6H25 - chains A and J of the 12 polymer chains in the assembly; structure by electron microscopy, 3.80 A resolution.

[Chain A]
Protein: Exosome complex component RRP45
From: Homo sapiens
UniProt: Q06265 (EXOS9_HUMAN); residues 1-439 here = UniProt positions 1-439
Sequence (443 residues; each row starts with the number of its first residue; numbers below 1 keep their minus sign (Gly-3 is residue -3)):
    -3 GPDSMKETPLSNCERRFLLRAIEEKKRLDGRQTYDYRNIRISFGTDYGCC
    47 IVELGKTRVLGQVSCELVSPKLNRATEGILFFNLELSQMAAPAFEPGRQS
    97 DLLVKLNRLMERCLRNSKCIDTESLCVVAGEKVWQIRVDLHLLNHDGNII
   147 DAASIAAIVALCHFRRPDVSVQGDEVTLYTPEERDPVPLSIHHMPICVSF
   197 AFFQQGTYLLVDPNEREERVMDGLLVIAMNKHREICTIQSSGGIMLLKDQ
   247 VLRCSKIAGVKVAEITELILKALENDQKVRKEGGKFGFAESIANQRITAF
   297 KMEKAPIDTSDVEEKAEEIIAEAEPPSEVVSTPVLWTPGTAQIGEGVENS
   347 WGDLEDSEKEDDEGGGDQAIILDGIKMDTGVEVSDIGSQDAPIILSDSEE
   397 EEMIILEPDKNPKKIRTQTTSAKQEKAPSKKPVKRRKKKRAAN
Not modelled in the structure: -3 to 1, 289-439
Construct notes: expression tag (-3 to 0)
Curated features (UniProtKB/Swiss-Prot):
  - modified residue: Ser65 (Phosphoserine), Lys297 (N6-acetyllysine), Ser306 (Phosphoserine), Ser346 (Phosphoserine), Ser392 (Phosphoserine), Ser394 (Phosphoserine)
  - cross-link (Glycyl lysine isopeptide (Lys-Gly)): Lys297 (interchain with G-Cter in SUMO1), Lys419 (interchain with G-Cter in SUMO2)
  - natural variant: Leu14 (L14P: In PCH1D), Arg161 to Asn439 (deletion: In PCH1D)
  - mutagenesis: Pro388 to Leu391 (Abolishes interaction with SETX), Ile390 to Leu391 (Abolishes interaction with SETX), Glu395 to Glu398 (Abolishes interaction with SETX)
Reported in the primary citation:
  - conformationally variable residues: Gly280 to Ser287

[Chain J]
Protein: Exosome complex exonuclease RRP44
From: Homo sapiens
Notes: EC 3.1.13.-, 3.1.26.-
UniProt: Q9Y2L1 (RRP44_HUMAN); residue numbers follow UniProt; this construct covers 1-958
Sequence (962 residues; numbered -3 to 958; the number before each row is that of its first residue; numbers below 1 keep their minus sign (Gly-3 is residue -3)):
    -3 GPDSMLKSKTFLKKTRAGGVMKIVREHYLRDDIGCGAPGCAACGGAHEGP
    47 ALEPQPQDPASSVCPQPHYLLPDTNVLLHQIDVLEDPAIRNVIVLQTVLQ
    97 EVRNRSAPVYKRIRDVTNNQEKHFYTFTNEHHRETYVEQEQGENANDRNN
   147 RAIRVAAKWYNEHLKKMSADNQLQVIFITNDRRNKEKAIEEGIPAFTCEE
   197 YVKSLTANPELIDRLACLSEEGNEIESGKIIFSEHLPLSKLQQGIKSGTY
   247 LQGTFRASRENYLEATVWIHGDNEENKEIILQGLKHLNRAVHEDIVAVEL
   297 LPKSQWVAPSSVVLHDEGQNEEDVEKEEETERMLKTAVSEKMLKPTGRVV
   347 GIIKRNWRPYCGMLSKSDIKESRRHLFTPADKRIPRIRIETRQASTLEGR
   397 RIIVAIDGWPRNSRYPNGHFVRNLGDVGEKETETEVLLLEHDVPHQPFSQ
   447 AVLSFLPKMPWSITEKDMKNREDLRHLCICSVDPPGCTDINDALHCRELE
   497 NGNLEVGVHIADVSHFIRPGNALDQESARRGTTVYLCEKRIDMVPELLSS
   547 NLCSLKCDVDRLAFSCIWEMNHNAEILKTKFTKSVINSKASLTYAEAQLR
   597 IDSANMNDDITTSLRGLNKLAKILKKRRIEKGALTLSSPEVRFHMDSETH
   647 DPIDLQTKELRETNSMVEEFMLLANISVAKKIHEEFSEHALLRKHPAPPP
   697 SNYEILVKAARSRNLEIKTDTAKSLAESLDQAESPTFPYLNTLLRILATR
   747 CMMQAVYFCSGMDNDFHHYGLASPIYTHFTSPIRRYADVIVHRLLAVAIG
   797 ADCTYPELTDKHKLADICKNLNFRHKMAQYAQRASVAFHTQLFFKSKGIV
   847 SEEAYILFVRKNAIVVLIPKYGLEGTVFFEEKDKPNPQLIYDDEIPSLKI
   897 EDTVFHVFDKVKVKIMLDSSNLQHQKIRMSLVEPQIPGISIPTDTSNMDL
   947 NGPKKKKMKLGK
Not modelled in the structure: -3 to 0, 211-227, 267-272, 303-340, 930-958
Construct notes: expression tag (-3 to 0); engineered mutation Asn146 (Asp in Q9Y2L1), Asn487 (Asp in Q9Y2L1)
Curated features (UniProtKB/Swiss-Prot):
  - modified residue: Met1 (N-acetylmethionine), Lys18 (N6-acetyllysine), Ser215 (Phosphoserine)
Reported in the primary citation:
  - mutagenesis - D146N/D487N: abolished catalytic activity (proposed by the authors, not directly observed)

[Chain A / chain J interface]
Residue-residue contacts (27; chain A residue first):
  Leu68(A) - Ala13(J)  hydrophobic
  Asn69(A) - Arg12(J)
  Asn69(A) - Ala13(J)  hydrogen bond (side chain-backbone)
  Asp117(A) - Gln389(J)  hydrogen bond
  Glu119(A) - Thr387(J)  hydrogen bond
  Glu119(A) - Arg388(J)  hydrogen bond (side chain-backbone)
  Glu119(A) - Phe416(J)
  Ser120(A) - Val417(J)
  Cys122(A) - His415(J)  hydrogen bond (backbone-side chain)
  Cys122(A) - Phe416(J)
  Val123(A) - His415(J)  hydrogen bond (backbone-side chain)
  Ala125(A) - Asp403(J)
  Val167(A) - Trp353(J)
  Gln168(A) - Asn352(J)  hydrogen bond
  Gln168(A) - Trp353(J)
  Gly169(A) - Arg351(J)
  Gly169(A) - Trp353(J)
  Glu178(A) - Ser445(J)
  Glu178(A) - Gln446(J)
  Glu178(A) - Ala447(J)  hydrogen bond (backbone-backbone)
  Glu179(A) - Ser445(J)
  Arg180(A) - Gln442(J)  hydrogen bond
  Arg180(A) - Arg525(J)
  Asp181(A) - Pro443(J)
  Asp181(A) - Phe444(J)
  Asp181(A) - Ser445(J)
  His188(A) - Gln389(J)  hydrogen bond
Also at the interface, not in a pair above, chain A (19 interface residues in all): Thr72, Lys114, Val124
Also at the interface, not in a pair above, chain J (21 interface residues in all): Pro355, Glu386

[Overview]
Chain A and chain J form an interface of 19 and 21 residues respectively, with 10 hydrogen bonds. Polar
contacts include Asn69(A)-Ala13(J), Asp117(A)-Gln389(J) and Glu119(A)-Thr387(J). UniProt lists 8 mutagenesis
sites on chain A. From the paper: D146N/D487N of chain J abolish catalytic activity; conformational
variability at Gly280(A).
Chain A is Exosome complex component RRP45 and chain J is Exosome complex exonuclease RRP44, both from Homo
sapiens; the structure, Human nuclear RNA exosome EXO-10-MPP6 complex, was determined by electron microscopy.
